8FMG - chains A and C of the 4 polymer chains in the assembly; structure by X-ray diffraction, 1.79 A resolution.

[Chain A (and C)]
Protein: SAVED domain-containing protein
Source organism: Pseudomonas syringae
Notes: chain C of this document is another copy of the same molecule, construct and numbering; everything in this record applies to it too
UniProt: A0A2P0QGK5 (A0A2P0QGK5_PSESF); residues 1-388 here correspond to UniProt positions 10-397 (UniProt number = residue number + 9)
Amino-acid sequence (388 residues; numbered 1 to 388; the number before each row is that of its first residue):
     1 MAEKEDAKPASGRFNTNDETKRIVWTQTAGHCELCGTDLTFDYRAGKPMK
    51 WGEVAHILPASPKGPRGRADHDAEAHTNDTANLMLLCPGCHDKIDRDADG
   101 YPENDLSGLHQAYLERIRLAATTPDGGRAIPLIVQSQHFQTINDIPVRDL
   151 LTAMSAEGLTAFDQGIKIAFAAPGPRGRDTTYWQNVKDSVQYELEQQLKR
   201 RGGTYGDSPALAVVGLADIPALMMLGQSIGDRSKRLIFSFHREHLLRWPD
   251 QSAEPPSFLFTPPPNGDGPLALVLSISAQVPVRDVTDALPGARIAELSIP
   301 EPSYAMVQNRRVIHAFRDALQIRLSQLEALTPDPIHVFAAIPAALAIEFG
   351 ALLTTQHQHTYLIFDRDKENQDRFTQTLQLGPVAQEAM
Disordered / not traced: 1-13, 383-388 (chain C: 1-14, 383-388)
Ion coordination: Zn2+: Cys32, Cys35, Cys87, Cys90; Mg2+ site 1: Asp92 (shared with Glu53(C) of chain C); Mg2+ site 2 near Asp95 (its only coordinating residue here)
Small-molecule neighbours: Y4F (Cyclic (adenosine-(2'-5')-monophosphate-adenosine-(3'-5')-monophosphate): His138, Phe139, Leu216, Ala217, Asp218, Ile219, Leu222, Phe240, Arg242, Ser277, Ala278, Gln279, Val280, Pro281, Tyr304, Ala339, Ala340, Ile341, Pro342, Ala343, Arg366, Phe374

[Interface between chain A and chain C]
Pairs across the interface - 52 pairs, chain A then chain C:
  Leu34(A) with Arg44(C), hydrogen bond (backbone-side chain)
  Asp42(A) with Lys93(C); Tyr101(C), hydrogen bond
  Arg44(A) with Leu34(C), hydrogen bond (side chain-backbone); Tyr101(C); Leu109(C)
  Ala45(A) with Asp97(C); Tyr101(C)
  Lys47(A) with Arg96(C), hydrogen bond (side chain-backbone); Asp97(C)
  Met49(A) with Lys93(C); Asp97(C)
  Lys50(A) with Arg96(C), hydrogen bond (backbone-side chain)
  Trp51(A) with Gly89(C); Lys93(C)
  Pro88(A) with Pro88(C), hydrophobic; Gly89(C); Asp92(C)
  Gly89(A) with Trp51(C)
  Asp92(A) with Trp51(C); Pro88(C)
  Lys93(A) with Asp42(C); Met49(C); Trp51(C)
  Arg96(A) with Lys47(C), hydrogen bond (backbone-side chain); Met49(C); Lys50(C), hydrogen bond (side chain-backbone)
  Asp97(A) with Ala45(C); Lys47(C); Met49(C)
  Tyr101(A) with Asp42(C), hydrogen bond; Arg44(C); Ala45(C), hydrophobic
  Leu109(A) with Arg44(C)
  Pro173(A) with Tyr192(C)
  Gly174(A) with Asp188(C); Tyr192(C)
  Pro175(A) with Asp188(C); Tyr192(C)
  Arg176(A) with Gln184(C); Asp188(C), salt bridge
  Thr181(A) with Thr181(C); Gln184(C); Asn185(C)
  Gln184(A) with Arg176(C), hydrogen bond; Thr181(C)
  Asn185(A) with Thr181(C); Asn185(C), hydrogen bond
  Asp188(A) with Pro175(C); Arg176(C), salt bridge
  Tyr192(A) with Gly174(C); Pro175(C), hydrophobic
Also at the interface, not in a pair above, chain A (27 interface residues in all): Glu53, Gly100
Also at the interface, not in a pair above, chain C (27 interface residues in all): Glu53, Gly100, Pro173

[Overview]
Chain A and chain C each contribute 27 residues to their interface, with 10 hydrogen bonds and 2 salt bridges.
Polar pairs include Arg176(A)-Asp188(C), Leu34(A)-Arg44(C) and Asp42(A)-Tyr101(C). Chain A binds compound Y4F.
The Zn2+ site is built by Cys32(A), Cys35(A), Cys87(A) and Cys90(A).
Chain A and chain C are both SAVED domain-containing protein (Pseudomonas syringae); the structure, Structure
of CBASS Cap5 from Pseudomonas syringae as an activated tetramer with the cyclic dinucleotide 3'2'-c-diAMP
..., was determined by X-ray diffraction (same publication as 8FM1, 8FMF and 8FMH).
